Entry 5WIR (X-ray diffraction, 2.10 A resolution); this record covers chains B and A of the 4 polymer chains in the assembly.

[Chain B (and A)]
Molecule: Telomeric repeat-binding factor 1
Organism: Homo sapiens
Notes: chain A of this document is another copy of the same molecule, construct and numbering; everything in this record applies to it too
UniProt: P54274 (TERF1_HUMAN), isoform P54274-2; numbering as in UniProt (aligned over 62-265)
Chain sequence (205 residues; each row starts with the number of its first residue):
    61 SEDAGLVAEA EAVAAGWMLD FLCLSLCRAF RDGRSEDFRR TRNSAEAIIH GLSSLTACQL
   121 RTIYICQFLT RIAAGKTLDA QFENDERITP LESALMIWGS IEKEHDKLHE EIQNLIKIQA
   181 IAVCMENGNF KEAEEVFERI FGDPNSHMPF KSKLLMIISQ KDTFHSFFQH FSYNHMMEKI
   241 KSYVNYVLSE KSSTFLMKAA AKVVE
Differences from the reference sequence: expression tag (61)
Swiss-Prot annotation at these positions:
  - modified residue: Ser219 (Phosphoserine)
  - cross-link: Lys213 (Glycyl lysine isopeptide (Lys-Gly) (interchain with G-Cter in SUMO2))
  - mutagenesis: Ala74 (A74D: Abolishes dimerization and telomere binding; when associated with P-75), Ala75 (A75P: Abolishes dimerization and telomere binding; when associated with D-74), Trp77 (W77P: Abolishes telomere binding), Phe81 (F81P: Abolishes telomere binding), Phe90 (F90P: Diminishes telomere binding), Leu115 (L115R: Loss of interaction with FBXO4), Leu120 (L120R: Loss of interaction with FBXO4), Ser219 (S219A: Loss of phosphorylation; induction of mitotic entry and apoptosis and increased radiation hypersensitivity of ataxia-telangiectasia cells ...)

[Chain B / chain A interface]
Residue-residue contacts (47; chain B residue first):
  Glu62(B) with Arg88(A), salt bridge; Arg91(A), salt bridge
  Leu66(B) with Val264(A)
  Val67(B) with Arg88(A); Met257(A)
  Glu69(B) with Val264(A)
  Ala70(B) with Met257(A), hydrophobic; Ala260(A); Ala261(A)
  Glu71(B) with Phe81(A); Ser85(A), hydrogen bond
  Val73(B) with Val264(A), hydrophobic
  Ala74(B) with Phe81(A), hydrophobic
  Trp77(B) with Leu256(A); Ala259(A); Ala260(A); Val263(A), hydrophobic
  Met78(B) with Met78(A), hydrophobic; Phe81(A), hydrophobic
  Phe81(B) with Glu71(A); Ala74(A), hydrophobic; Met78(A), hydrophobic
  Ser85(B) with Glu71(A), hydrogen bond
  Arg88(B) with Glu62(A), salt bridge; Val67(A); Glu71(A), salt bridge
  Arg91(B) with Glu62(A), salt bridge
  Arg100(B) with His110(A)
  Asn103(B) with Ala107(A)
  Ser104(B) with Ala107(A), hydrogen bond (side chain-backbone); Ile108(A)
  Ala107(B) with Asn103(A); Ser104(A), hydrogen bond (backbone-side chain)
  Ile108(B) with Ser104(A)
  Phe255(B) with Phe255(A), hydrophobic; Ala259(A), hydrophobic
  Leu256(B) with Trp77(A), hydrophobic; Leu256(A), hydrophobic
  Met257(B) with Ala70(A), hydrophobic
  Ala259(B) with Trp77(A); Phe255(A), hydrophobic
  Ala260(B) with Ala70(A); Trp77(A)
  Val263(B) with Trp77(A), hydrophobic
  Val264(B) with Leu66(A); Glu69(A); Val73(A), hydrophobic
Interface residues without a listed pair, chain B (30 interface residues in all): Leu82, His110, Leu248, Ala261
Interface residues without a listed pair, chain A (31 interface residues in all): Leu82, Arg100, Gly111, Glu265

[Summary]
30 residues of chain B and 31 residues of chain A are in contact, with 4 hydrogen bonds and 5 salt bridges.
Among the polar pairs are Glu62(B)-Arg88(A), Glu62(B)-Arg91(A) and Arg88(B)-Glu71(A). From UniProt: 8
mutagenesis sites on chain B.
Both chains are Telomeric repeat-binding factor 1 (Homo sapiens). Entry 5WIR (Structure of the TRF1-TERB1
interface) was determined by X-ray diffraction.
